Entry 8J5S (electron microscopy, 3.00 A resolution); this record covers chains C and D of the 5 polymer chains in the assembly.

[Chain C]
Name: Putative peptide transport permease protein Rv1282c
Source organism: Mycobacterium tuberculosis (strain ATCC 25618 / H37Rv)
Reference sequence: P9WFZ9 (Y1282_MYCTU); residues 1-291 here = UniProt positions 1-291
Amino-acid sequence (291 residues; row label = number of the first residue in the row):
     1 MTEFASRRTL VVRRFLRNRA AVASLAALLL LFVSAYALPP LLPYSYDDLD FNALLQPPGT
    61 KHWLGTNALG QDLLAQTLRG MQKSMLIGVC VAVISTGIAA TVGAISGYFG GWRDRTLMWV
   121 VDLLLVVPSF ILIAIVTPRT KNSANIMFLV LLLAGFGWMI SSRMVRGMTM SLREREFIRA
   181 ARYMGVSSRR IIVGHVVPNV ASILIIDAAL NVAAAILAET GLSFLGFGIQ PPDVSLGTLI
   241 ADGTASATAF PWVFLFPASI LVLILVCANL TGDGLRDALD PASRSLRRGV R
Not modelled in the structure: 1, 284-291

[Chain D]
Name: Uncharacterized ABC transporter ATP-binding protein Rv1281c
Source organism: Mycobacterium tuberculosis (strain ATCC 25618 / H37Rv)
Reference sequence: P9WQJ5 (Y1281_MYCTU); numbering as in UniProt (aligned over 1-612)
Amino-acid sequence (612 residues; row label = number of the first residue in the row):
     1 MSPLLEVTDL AVTFRTDGDP VTAVRGISYR VEPGEVVAMV GESGSGKSAA AMAVVGLLPE
    61 YAQVRGSVRL QGTELLGLAD NAMSRFRGKA IGTVFQDPMS ALTPVYTVGD QIAEAIEVHQ
   121 PRVGKKAARR RAVELLDLVG ISQPQRRSRA FPHELSGGER QRVVIAIAIA NDPDLLICDD
   181 PTTALDVTVQ AQILDVLKAA RDVTGAGVLI ITHDLGVVAE FADRALVMYA GRVVESAGVN
   241 DLYRDRRMPY TVGLLGSVPR LDAAQGTRLV PIPGAPPSLA GLAPGCPFAP RCPLVIDECL
   301 TAEPELLDVA TDHRAACIRT ELVTGRSAAD IYRVKTEARP AALGDASVVV RVRHLVKTYR
   361 LAKGVVLRRA IGEVRAVDGI SLELRQGRTL GIVGESGSGK STTLHEILEL AAPQSGSIEV
   421 LGTDVATLGT AERRSLRRDI QVVFQDPVAS LDPRLPVFDL IAEPLQANGF GKNETHARVA
   481 ELLDIVGLRH GDASRYPAEF SGGQKQRIGI ARALALQPKI LALDDPVSAL DVSIQAGIIN
   541 LLLDLQEQFG LSYLFVSHDL SVVKHLAHQV AVMLAGTVVE QGDSEEVFGN PKHEYTRRLL
   601 GAVPQPDPAR RG
Not modelled in the structure: 1, 610-612
Sequence notes: engineered mutation Asp180 (Glu in P9WQJ5), Asp525 (Glu in P9WQJ5)
Swiss-Prot annotation at these positions:
  - binding site (ATP): Ser43, Gly44, Ser45, Gly46, Lys47, Ser48, Ala49, Tyr61, Gln96, Arg147, Gly158, Glu159, His213, Ser396, Gly397, Ser398, Gly399, Lys400, Ser401, Thr402 and 5 more in UniProt
  - binding site ([4Fe-4S] cluster): Cys286, Cys292, Cys299, Cys317
Metal / ion sites: Mg2+ site 1: Ser48, Gln96 (together with AMP-PNP); 4Fe-4S cluster Fe: Cys286, Cys292, Cys299, Cys317; Mg2+ site 2: Gln445 (together with AMP-PNP)
Small-molecule neighbours:
  - AMP-PNP (ANP; phosphoaminophosphonic acid-adenylate ester), molecule 1: Phe14, Thr16, Val21, Ala23, Glu42, Ser43, Gly44, Ser45, Gly46, Lys47, Ser48, Ala49, Pro59, Tyr61, Gln96, Ser278, Leu279
  - AMP-PNP (ANP), molecule 2: Tyr359, Leu361, Val374, Ala376, Glu395, Ser396, Gly397, Ser398, Gly399, Lys400, Ser401, Thr402, Gln445, Asp524
  - 4Fe-4S cluster (SF4): Met248, Pro249, Cys286, Phe288, Ala289, Cys292, Leu294, Val295, Cys299, Pro304, Ala316, Cys317, Ile318, Arg319

[Interface between chain C and chain D]
Residue-residue contacts - 48 pairs, chain C then chain D:
  Thr2(C) - His476(D)
  Thr2(C) - His490(D)
  Glu3(C) - His490(D)  salt bridge
  Phe4(C) - Phe458(D)  hydrophobic
  Phe4(C) - His476(D)
  Phe4(C) - Ala480(D)
  Phe4(C) - Leu483(D)  hydrophobic
  Phe4(C) - His490(D)
  Phe4(C) - Ala493(D)  hydrophobic
  Ala5(C) - Phe458(D)
  Arg7(C) - Arg454(D)
  Arg7(C) - Leu455(D)
  Arg7(C) - Pro456(D)
  Arg7(C) - Asp459(D)
  Leu10(C) - Ser494(D)
  Val11(C) - Tyr496(D)
  Glu176(C) - Phe444(D)
  Glu176(C) - Asp446(D)
  Glu176(C) - Ala449(D)
  Phe177(C) - Ala449(D)
  Phe177(C) - Ser450(D)
  Phe177(C) - Asp452(D)
  Arg179(C) - His405(D)  hydrogen bond
  Arg179(C) - Glu409(D)  salt bridge
  Ala180(C) - Phe444(D)  hydrophobic
  Ala180(C) - Arg512(D)
  Arg182(C) - Glu409(D)  salt bridge
  Arg182(C) - Arg437(D)
  Tyr183(C) - His405(D)  hydrogen bond
  Tyr183(C) - Leu408(D)
  Tyr183(C) - Glu409(D)  hydrogen bond
  Tyr183(C) - Arg437(D)
  Tyr183(C) - Gln441(D)
  Tyr183(C) - Phe444(D)  hydrophobic
  Met184(C) - Arg437(D)
  Met184(C) - Glu463(D)
  Met184(C) - Asn468(D)  hydrogen bond (backbone-side chain)
  Met184(C) - Arg512(D)
  Gly185(C) - Arg434(D)
  Val186(C) - Ala467(D)  hydrophobic
  Ser187(C) - Arg434(D)  hydrogen bond
  His195(C) - Asp452(D)  salt bridge
  His195(C) - Glu463(D)  salt bridge
  Pro198(C) - Arg454(D)
  Asn199(C) - Arg454(D)  hydrogen bond
  Ser202(C) - Arg454(D)  hydrogen bond
  Leu279(C) - Arg454(D)  hydrogen bond (backbone-side chain)
  Asp280(C) - Arg454(D)  salt bridge
Also at the interface, not in a pair above, chain C (24 interface residues in all): Ala181
Also at the interface, not in a pair above, chain D (32 interface residues in all): Val442, Leu451, Pro453, Pro464, Val479

[Summary]
24 residues of chain C and 32 residues of chain D are in contact; the contacts include 8 hydrogen bonds and 6
salt bridges. Polar contacts include Glu3(C)-His490(D), Arg179(C)-Glu409(D) and Arg182(C)-Glu409(D). Bound to
chain D: AMP-PNP and 4Fe-4S cluster.
Chain C is Putative peptide transport permease protein Rv1282c and chain D is Uncharacterized ABC transporter
ATP-binding protein Rv1281c, both from Mycobacterium tuberculosis (strain ATCC 25618 / H37Rv); the structure,
Cryo-EM structure of Mycobacterium tuberculosis OppABCD in the pre-catalytic intermediate state, was
determined by electron microscopy together with 8J5Q, 8J5R, 8J5T and 8J5U from the same study.
